PDB entry 6KE9 | X-ray diffraction, 2.22 A resolution | chains E and I of the 10 polymer chains in the assembly

Chain E:
Protein: Histone H3.1
Source organism: Homo sapiens
UniProtKB: P68431 (H31_HUMAN); residues 40-135 here correspond to UniProt positions 41-136 (UniProt number = residue number + 1)
Chain sequence (96 residues; each row starts with the number of its first residue):
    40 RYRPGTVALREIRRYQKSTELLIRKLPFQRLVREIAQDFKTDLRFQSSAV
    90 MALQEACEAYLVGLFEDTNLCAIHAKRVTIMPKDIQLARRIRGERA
Swiss-Prot annotation at these positions:
  - modified residue: Tyr41 (Phosphotyrosine), Lys56 (N6,N6,N6-trimethyllysine), Ser57 (Phosphoserine), Lys64 (N6-(2-hydroxyisobutyryl)lysine), Lys79 (N6,N6,N6-trimethyllysine), Thr80 (Phosphothreonine), Ser86 (Phosphoserine), Thr107 (Phosphothreonine), Lys115 (N6-acetyllysine), Lys122 (N6-(2-hydroxyisobutyryl)lysine)

Chain I:
Molecule: Human telomeric DNA
Source organism: Homo sapiens
Sequence (145 nucleotides; each row starts with the number of its first residue; numbers below 1 keep their minus sign (DA-72 is residue -72)):
   -72 ATCTTAGGGTTAGGGTTAGGGTTAGGGTTAGGGTTAGGGTTAGGGTTAGG
   -22 GTTAGGGTTAGGGTTAGGGTTAGGGTTAGGGTTAGGGTTAGGGTTAGGGT
    28 TAGGGTTAGGGTTAGGGTTAGGGTTAGGGTTAGGGTTAGGGTGAT
Metal / ion sites: Mn2+ site 1 near DG7 (its only coordinating residue here); Mn2+ site 2 near DG38 (its only coordinating residue here); Mn2+ site 3 near DG50 (its only coordinating residue here)

Chain E / chain I interface:
Residue-residue contacts (24; chain E residue first):
  Arg40(E) with DG8(I), base contact; DT9(I), hydrogen bond to the base; DT10(I), sugar contact
  Tyr41(E) with DA-67(I), phosphate contact; DG-66(I), sugar contact; DT9(I), sugar contact; DT10(I), hydrogen bond to the phosphate
  Arg42(E) with DT9(I), phosphate contact
  Pro43(E) with DT9(I), phosphate contact
  Gly44(E) with DT9(I), hydrogen bond to the phosphate
  Thr45(E) with DT9(I), phosphate contact
  Val46(E) with DT9(I), phosphate contact; DT10(I), phosphate contact
  Ala47(E) with DT9(I), phosphate contact
  Arg49(E) with DG-66(I), sugar contact; DG-65(I), salt bridge to the phosphate
  Arg63(E) with DA17(I), phosphate contact; DG18(I), phosphate contact
  Lys64(E) with DG18(I), hydrogen bond to the phosphate
  Leu65(E) with DG18(I), hydrogen bond to the phosphate
  Pro66(E) with DA17(I), phosphate contact
  Arg69(E) with DA17(I), salt bridge to the phosphate
  Arg83(E) with DG26(I), hydrogen bond to the phosphate; DT27(I), salt bridge to the phosphate
Interface residues without a listed pair, chain E (16 interface residues in all): Asp81

Summary:
16 residues of chain E and 10 residues of chain I are in contact, with 6 hydrogen bonds and 3 salt bridges.
Polar pairs include Arg40(E)-DT9(I), Tyr41(E)-DT10(I) and Gly44(E)-DT9(I).
Chain E is Histone H3.1 and chain I is Human telomeric DNA, both from Homo sapiens; the structure, The Human
Telomeric Nucleosome Displays Distinct Structural and Dynamic Properties, was determined by X-ray diffraction
together with 6L9H and 6LE9 from the same study.
